PDB entry 9ERX | electron microscopy, 2.90 A resolution | chains B and F of the 5 polymer chains in the assembly

# Chain B
Protein: Guanine nucleotide-binding protein G(I)/G(S)/G(T) subunit beta-1
Organism: Homo sapiens
UniProtKB: P62873 (GBB1_HUMAN); residues 2-340 here = UniProt positions 2-340
Chain sequence (358 residues; each row starts with the number of its first residue; numbers below 1 keep their minus sign (Met-17 is residue -17)):
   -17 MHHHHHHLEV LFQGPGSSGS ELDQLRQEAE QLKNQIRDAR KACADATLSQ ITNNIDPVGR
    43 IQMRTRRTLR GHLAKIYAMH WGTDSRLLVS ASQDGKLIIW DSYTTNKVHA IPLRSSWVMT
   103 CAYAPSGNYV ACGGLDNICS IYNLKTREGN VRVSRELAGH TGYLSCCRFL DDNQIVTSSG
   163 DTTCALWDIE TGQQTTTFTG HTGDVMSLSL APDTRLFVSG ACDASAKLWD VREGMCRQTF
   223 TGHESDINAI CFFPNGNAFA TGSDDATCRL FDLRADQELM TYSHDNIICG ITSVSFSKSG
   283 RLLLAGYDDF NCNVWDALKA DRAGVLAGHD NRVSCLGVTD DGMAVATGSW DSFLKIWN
Unresolved in the structure: -17 to 1
Differences from the reference sequence: initiating methionine (-17); expression tag (-16 to 1)
UniProt features mapped onto this chain:
  - modified residue: Ser2 (N-acetylserine), His266 (Phosphohistidine)
  - natural variant: Leu30 (L30F: In MRD42; uncertain significance), Arg52 (R52G: In MRD42), Gly64 (G64V: In MRD42), Asp76 (D76E: In MRD42; D76G: In MRD42), Gly77 (G77S: In MRD42), Lys78 (K78R: In MRD42), Ile80 (I80N: In MRD42; I80T: In MRD42), His91 (H91R: In MRD42; uncertain significance), Ala92 (A92T: In MRD42), Pro94 (P94S: In MRD42), Leu95 (L95P: In MRD42), Arg96 (R96L: In MRD42), 5 further natural variant entries in UniProt

# Chain F
Protein: Antibody ScFv16 Fab fragment
Organism: Mus musculus
Notes: antibody fragment or engineered binder
Chain sequence (307 residues; each row starts with the number of its first residue; numbers below 1 keep their minus sign (Met-37 is residue -37)):
   -37 MLLVNQSHQG FNKEHTSKMV SAIVLYVLLA AAAHSAFADV QLVESGGGLV QPGGSRKLSC
    23 SASGFAFSSF GMHWVRQAPE KGLEWVAYIS SGSGTIYYAD TVKGRFTISR DDPKNTLFLQ
    83 MTSLRSEDTA MYYCVRSIYY YGSSPFDFWG QGTTLTVSSG GGGSGGGGSG GGGSDIVMTQ
   143 ATSSVPVTPG ESVSISCRSS KSLLHSNGNT YLYWFLQRPG QSPQLLIYRM SNLASGVPDR
   203 FSGSGSGTAF TLTISRLEAE DVGVYYCMQH LEYPLTFGAG TKLELKAAAL EVLFQGPGSH
   263 HHHHHHH
Unresolved in the structure: -37 to 1, 123-134, 249-269
Disulfides: Cys22-Cys96, Cys159-Cys229

# How chain B and chain F interact
Contacting residue pairs - 12 pairs, chain B then chain F:
  Arg68(B) with Tyr103(F)
  Leu69(B) with Tyr103(F), hydrophobic
  Val90(B) with Tyr102(F), hydrophobic
  Arg129(B) with Arg98(F), hydrogen bond (backbone-side chain); Asp109(F), salt bridge; Ser197(F)
  Glu130(B) with Gly26(F); Phe27(F); Ala28(F); Phe32(F)
  Gly131(B) with Phe32(F); Ile100(F)
Interface residues without a listed pair, chain B (9 interface residues in all): Asp66, Asp83, His91
Interface residues without a listed pair, chain F (12 interface residues in all): Val2, Phe110

# Overview
Chain B and chain F form an interface of 9 and 12 residues respectively, with 1 hydrogen bond and 1 salt
bridge. Polar contacts include Arg129(B)-Asp109(F) and Arg129(B)-Arg98(F).
Here chain B is Guanine nucleotide-binding protein G(I)/G(S)/G(T) subunit beta-1 (Homo sapiens) and chain F is
Antibody ScFv16 Fab fragment (Mus musculus). Entry 9ERX (Structural basis of D9-THC analog activity at the
Cannabinoid 1 receptor) was determined by electron microscopy.
